1XF6 - chains B and D of the 4 polymer chains in the assembly; structure by X-ray diffraction, 1.10 A resolution.

[Chain B]
Protein: Phycoerythrin alpha-2 chain
From: Rhodomonas sp. CS24
UniProtKB: P30943 (PHE2_RHOS2); residues 1-67 here correspond to UniProt positions 38-104 (UniProt number = residue number + 37)
Sequence (67 residues; numbered 1 to 67; the number before each row is that of its first residue):
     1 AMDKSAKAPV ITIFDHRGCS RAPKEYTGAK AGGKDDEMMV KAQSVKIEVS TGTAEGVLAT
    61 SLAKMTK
Covalently attached groups: 15,16-dihydrobiliverdin (DBV) linked to C19
Small-molecule neighbours:
  - 15,16-dihydrobiliverdin (DBV), molecule 1: F14, H16, S20, R21, P23, K24, E25, Y26, D36, E37, M38, M39, K41
  - 15,16-dihydrobiliverdin (DBV), molecule 2: L62, M65, T66, K67
  - phycoerythrobilin (PEB), molecule 1: M2, D3, K4, S5, A6, K7
  - phycoerythrobilin (PEB), molecule 2: I13, F14, D15, R17, K34, D35, M38, M39, V40
UniProt features mapped onto this chain:
  - region: K24 to Y26 (15,16-dihydrobiliverdin chromophore)
  - binding site (15,16-dihydrobiliverdin): C19, R21, K41
  - modified residue: K4 (5-hydroxylysine)

[Chain D]
Protein: B-phycoerythrin beta chain
From: Rhodomonas sp. CS24
UniProtKB: P27198 (PHEB_RHOS2); numbering as in UniProt (aligned over 1-177)
Sequence (177 residues; numbered 1 to 177; the number before each row is that of its first residue):
     1 MLDAFSRVVT NADSKAAYVG GADLQALKKF ISEGNKRLDS VNSIVSNASC IVSDAVSGMI
    61 CENPSLISPS GNCYTNRRMA ACLRDGEIIL RYVSYALLSG DASVLEDRCL NGLKETYSSL
   121 GVPANSNARA VSIMKACAVA FVNNTASQKK LSTPQGDCSG LASEVGGYFD KVTAAIS
Construct notes: conflict C50 (Val in P27198), V56 (Tyr in P27198), C61 (Glu in P27198), S65 (His in P27198), C73 (Glu in P27198); modified residue (72)
Modified positions: N72 (n-methyl asparagine; MEN)
Covalently attached groups: phycoerythrobilin (PEB) linked to C50, C61, C82, C158
Small-molecule neighbours:
  - 15,16-dihydrobiliverdin (DBV): P64, S65, I67, S68, P69
  - phycoerythrobilin (PEB), molecule 1: L24, K28, N35, K36, L38, D39, S40, F141, V142, N144, L151, T153, P154, Q155, G156
  - phycoerythrobilin (PEB), molecule 2: N47, I51, D54, S57, G58, E62, R129, S132, I133, A136, C137, A140, F141
  - phycoerythrobilin (PEB), molecule 3: V56, M59, L66, N72, C73, R77, R78, A81, R84, D85, I88, Y92, R108, C109, L113, T116, Y117, L120, V122, P123, S126, N127, A130
UniProt features mapped onto this chain:
  - binding site ((2R,3E)-phycoerythrobilin): K28, N35, D39, C50, D54, C61, N72, R77, R78, C82, R129, S147, Q148, P154 to C158
  - modified residue: N72 (N4-methylasparagine)

[How chain B and chain D interact]
Contacting residue pairs - 92 pairs, chain B then chain D:
  A1(B) with D107(D), hydrogen bond (backbone-backbone); R108(D); N111(D)
  M2(B) with D107(D); R108(D); C109(D); N111(D), hydrogen bond (backbone-backbone); T116(D)
  D3(B) with N11(D), hydrogen bond
  K4(B) with T116(D)
  S5(B) with N11(D)
  A6(B) with R84(D); I88(D)
  K7(B) with N11(D); Y92(D)
  A8(B) with Y92(D), hydrophobic
  P9(B) with R91(D); Y92(D); Y95(D), hydrophobic
  V10(B) with R91(D)
  I11(B) with V45(D); S94(D); Y95(D), hydrophobic; L98(D), hydrophobic
  I13(B) with L38(D); V41(D), hydrophobic; N42(D)
  E25(B) with Y18(D)
  Y26(B) with Y18(D); G20(D), hydrogen bond (side chain-backbone); G21(D); A22(D); D23(D), hydrogen bond
  A29(B) with G21(D); A22(D), hydrogen bond (backbone-backbone)
  K30(B) with A22(D)
  A31(B) with G21(D); A22(D)
  D35(B) with G20(D); G21(D), hydrogen bond (backbone-backbone); L24(D); Q25(D); K28(D), salt bridge
  D36(B) with G21(D)
  M38(B) with G20(D); G21(D); L24(D); K28(D)
  M39(B) with Y18(D), hydrophobic; V19(D); G20(D)
  V40(B) with F5(D), hydrophobic; A17(D); Y18(D); V19(D), hydrogen bond (backbone-backbone)
  K41(B) with A16(D); A17(D); Y18(D)
  A42(B) with F5(D), hydrophobic; V8(D); A16(D); A17(D), hydrogen bond (backbone-backbone)
  Q43(B) with V8(D); S14(D), hydrogen bond (side chain-backbone); A16(D)
  S44(B) with V8(D); N11(D), hydrogen bond; D13(D)
  I47(B) with R84(D); E87(D); I88(D), hydrophobic
  V49(B) with A80(D); R84(D)
  T51(B) with N76(D)
  A54(B) with N76(D); M79(D); A80(D)
  E55(B) with N76(D), hydrogen bond
  V57(B) with S53(D); S57(D); M79(D), hydrophobic; L83(D), hydrophobic
  L58(B) with I67(D), hydrophobic; M79(D)
  T60(B) with S57(D)
  S61(B) with S57(D); I60(D)
  L62(B) with I67(D), hydrophobic
  M65(B) with I60(D), hydrophobic; P64(D), hydrophobic; I67(D), hydrophobic
  K67(B) with P64(D)
Interface residues without a listed pair, chain B (41 interface residues in all): S50, T53, K64
Interface residues without a listed pair, chain D (48 interface residues in all): K15, L27, V56, C61, G112, L113

[Overview]
41 residues of chain B face 48 of chain D across their interface, with 12 hydrogen bonds and 1 salt bridge.
Polar contacts include D35(B)-K28(D), D3(B)-N11(D) and Y26(B)-G20(D). 15,16-dihydrobiliverdin is bound between
chain B and chain D. Ligands of chain B: phycoerythrobilin.
Chain B is Phycoerythrin alpha-2 chain and chain D is B-phycoerythrin beta chain, both from Rhodomonas sp.
CS24; the structure, High resolution crystal structure of phycoerythrin 545 from the marine cryptophyte
rhodomonas CS24, was determined by X-ray diffraction, deposited together with 1XG0.
